Entry 5Y0B (electron crystallography, 6.50 A resolution (low resolution: residue-level contacts below are approximate; hydrogen-bond / salt-bridge calls are withheld)); this record covers chains A and B.

== Chain A ==
Name: Potassium-transporting ATPase alpha chain 1
Organism: Sus scrofa
Notes: EC 3.6.3.10
UniProtKB: P19156 (ATP4A_PIG); residues 0-1033 here correspond to UniProt positions 1-1034 (UniProt number = residue number + 1)
Chain sequence (1034 residues; each row starts with the number of its first residue; numbering starts at 0):
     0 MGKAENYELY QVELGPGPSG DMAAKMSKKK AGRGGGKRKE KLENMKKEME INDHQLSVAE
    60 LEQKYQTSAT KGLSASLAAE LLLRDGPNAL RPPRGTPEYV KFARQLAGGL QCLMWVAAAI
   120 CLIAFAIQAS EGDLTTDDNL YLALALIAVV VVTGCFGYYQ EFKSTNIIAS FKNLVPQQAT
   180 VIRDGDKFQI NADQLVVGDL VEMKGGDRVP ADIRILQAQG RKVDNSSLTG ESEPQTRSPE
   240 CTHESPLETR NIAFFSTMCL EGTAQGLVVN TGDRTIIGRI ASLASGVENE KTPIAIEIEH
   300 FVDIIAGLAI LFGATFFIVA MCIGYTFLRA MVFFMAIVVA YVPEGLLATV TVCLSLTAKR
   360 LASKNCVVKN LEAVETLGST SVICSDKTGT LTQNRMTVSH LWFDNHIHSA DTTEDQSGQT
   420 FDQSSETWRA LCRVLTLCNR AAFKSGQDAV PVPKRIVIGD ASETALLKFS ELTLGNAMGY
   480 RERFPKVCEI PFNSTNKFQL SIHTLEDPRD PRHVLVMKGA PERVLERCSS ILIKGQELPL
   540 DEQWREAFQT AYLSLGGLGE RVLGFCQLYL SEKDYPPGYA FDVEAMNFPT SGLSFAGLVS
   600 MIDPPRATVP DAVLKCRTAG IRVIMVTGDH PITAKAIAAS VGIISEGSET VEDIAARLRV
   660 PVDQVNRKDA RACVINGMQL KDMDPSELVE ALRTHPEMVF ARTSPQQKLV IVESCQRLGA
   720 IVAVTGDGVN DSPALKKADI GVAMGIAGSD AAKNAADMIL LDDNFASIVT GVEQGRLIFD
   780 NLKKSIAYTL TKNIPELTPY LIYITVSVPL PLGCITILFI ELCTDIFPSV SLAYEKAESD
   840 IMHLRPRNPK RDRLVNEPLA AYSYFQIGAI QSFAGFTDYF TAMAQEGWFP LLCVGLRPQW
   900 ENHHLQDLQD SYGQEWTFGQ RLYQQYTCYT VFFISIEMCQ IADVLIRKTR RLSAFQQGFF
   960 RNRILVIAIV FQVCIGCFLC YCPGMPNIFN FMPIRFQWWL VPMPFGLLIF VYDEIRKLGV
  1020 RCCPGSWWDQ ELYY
Not modelled in the structure: 0-47
Covalently attached groups: covalent link F187-I457
Swiss-Prot annotation at these positions:
  - active site: D385 (4-aspartylphosphate intermediate)
  - binding site (K(+)): V338, A339, V341, E343, E795, E820
  - binding site (Mg(2+)): D385, T387, D726, D730
  - modified residue: Y6 (Phosphotyrosine), Y9 (Phosphotyrosine), S26 (Phosphoserine), S461 (Phosphoserine), S599 (Phosphoserine), S838 (Phosphoserine), S952 (Phosphoserine)
What the authors report for this chain:
  - mutagenesis - N138A (more than 20-fold): increased binding to SCH28080
  - mutagenesis - N138D: unchanged binding to P-CAB
  - mutagenesis - D137N/N138D: decreased binding to P-CABs
  - mutagenesis - D136A, D137E (Kd 170 nM), L139A, Y140A: unchanged binding to SCH28080
  - mutagenesis - A335C/C813A: abolished binding to SCH28080
  - mutagenesis - D137N (60-fold), A335V, Y799A: decreased binding to SCH28080
  - mutagenesis - D137E (Kd 57 nM), D137N (60-fold), A335V: decreased binding to BYK99
  - mutagenesis - A335G (60-fold): increased binding to BYK73
  - mutagenesis - A335G (5-fold): increased binding to BYK99

== Chain B ==
Name: Potassium-transporting ATPase subunit beta
Organism: Sus scrofa
UniProtKB: P18434 (ATP4B_PIG); residues 1-290 here = UniProt positions 1-290
Chain sequence (290 residues; row label = number of the first residue in the row):
     1 MAALQEKKSC SQRMEEFQRY CWNPDTGQML GRTLSRWVWI SLYYVAFYVV MSGIFALCIY
    61 VLMRTIDPYT PDYQDQLKSP GVTLRPDVYG EKGLDISYNV SDSTTWAGLA HTLHRFLAGY
   121 SPAAQEGSIN CTSEKYFFQE SFLAPNHTKF SCKFTADMLQ NCSGRPDPTF GFAEGKPCFI
   181 IKMNRIVKFL PGNSTAPRVD CAFLDQPRDG PPLQVEYFPA NGTYSLHYFP YYGKKAQPHY
   241 SNPLVAAKLL NVPRNRDVVI VCKILAEHVS FDNPHDPYEG KVEFKLKIQK
Not modelled in the structure: 1-31, 89-124, 155-174, 195-208, 214-223, 244-247
Cystine bridges: C131-C152

== Chain A / chain B interface ==
Contacting residue pairs (75):
  Y861(A) - Y43(B)
  F864(A) - Y44(B)
  F864(A) - F47(B)
  F864(A) - Y48(B)
  Q865(A) - Y43(B)
  Q865(A) - F47(B)
  A868(A) - Y48(B)
  I869(A) - M51(B)
  F872(A) - F55(B)
  F875(A) - F55(B)
  T876(A) - F55(B)
  T876(A) - C58(B)
  T876(A) - I59(B)
  F879(A) - F55(B)
  F879(A) - L62(B)
  T880(A) - L62(B)
  A883(A) - I66(B)
  Q884(A) - L62(B)
  Q884(A) - I66(B)
  Q884(A) - P71(B)
  Q884(A) - D72(B)
  Q884(A) - Y73(B)
  E885(A) - P71(B)
  E885(A) - Y73(B)
  E885(A) - Q76(B)
  G886(A) - P71(B)
  F888(A) - M63(B)
  F888(A) - I66(B)
  F888(A) - D67(B)
  P889(A) - M63(B)
  H902(A) - Y278(B)
  H903(A) - V88(B)
  Q905(A) - V82(B)
  Q905(A) - T83(B)
  Q905(A) - N184(B)
  Q905(A) - Y278(B)
  Q905(A) - F284(B)
  Y911(A) - I66(B)
  Y911(A) - D67(B)
  Y911(A) - Y69(B)
  Y911(A) - T70(B)
  Y911(A) - P71(B)
  Y911(A) - G233(B)
  Y911(A) - K234(B)
  G912(A) - R185(B)
  Q913(A) - P71(B)
  Q913(A) - L77(B)
  Q913(A) - R185(B)
  Q913(A) - V187(B)
  E914(A) - L77(B)
  E914(A) - T83(B)
  E914(A) - N184(B)
  E914(A) - R185(B)
  W915(A) - Q76(B)
  T916(A) - N184(B)
  T916(A) - D276(B)
  F917(A) - D276(B)
  G918(A) - H275(B)
  G918(A) - D276(B)
  Q919(A) - Q76(B)
  Q919(A) - L77(B)
  Q919(A) - K78(B)
  Q919(A) - S79(B)
  Q919(A) - D276(B)
  Q923(A) - Q76(B)
  R994(A) - Y73(B)
  R994(A) - D75(B)
  W997(A) - Y73(B)
  F1004(A) - C58(B)
  Y1011(A) - Y43(B)
  W1026(A) - W39(B)
  W1026(A) - Y43(B)
  W1027(A) - Y43(B)
  Q1029(A) - R36(B)
  E1030(A) - I40(B)
Other interface residues (no listed pair), chain A (43 interface residues in all): Y863, L890, D906, Q908, Q996, L1007
Other interface residues (no listed pair), chain B (46 interface residues in all): S52, I54, T65, P68, G81, L84, K182, Y231, E279

== Overview ==
43 residues of chain A and 46 residues of chain B are in contact. The paper reports that D137N, A335V and
Y799A of chain A reduce binding to SCH28080; D137E, D137N and A335V of chain A reduce binding to BYK99; 12
substitutions were tested in all.
Chain A is Potassium-transporting ATPase alpha chain 1 and chain B is Potassium-transporting ATPase subunit
beta, both from Sus scrofa; the structure, PIG GASTRIC H+,K+ - ATPASE IN COMPLEX with BYK99, was determined by
electron crystallography.
